PDB entry 8SMM | electron microscopy, 3.20 A resolution | chains A and H of the 3 polymer chains in the assembly

[Chain A]
Molecule: Hyaluronan synthase 1
From: Xenopus laevis
Notes: EC 2.4.1.212
Reference sequence: P13563 (HYAS1_XENLA); numbering as in UniProt (aligned over 1-588)
Amino-acid sequence (601 residues; row label = number of the first residue in the row; numbers below 1 keep their minus sign (Met-12 is residue -12)):
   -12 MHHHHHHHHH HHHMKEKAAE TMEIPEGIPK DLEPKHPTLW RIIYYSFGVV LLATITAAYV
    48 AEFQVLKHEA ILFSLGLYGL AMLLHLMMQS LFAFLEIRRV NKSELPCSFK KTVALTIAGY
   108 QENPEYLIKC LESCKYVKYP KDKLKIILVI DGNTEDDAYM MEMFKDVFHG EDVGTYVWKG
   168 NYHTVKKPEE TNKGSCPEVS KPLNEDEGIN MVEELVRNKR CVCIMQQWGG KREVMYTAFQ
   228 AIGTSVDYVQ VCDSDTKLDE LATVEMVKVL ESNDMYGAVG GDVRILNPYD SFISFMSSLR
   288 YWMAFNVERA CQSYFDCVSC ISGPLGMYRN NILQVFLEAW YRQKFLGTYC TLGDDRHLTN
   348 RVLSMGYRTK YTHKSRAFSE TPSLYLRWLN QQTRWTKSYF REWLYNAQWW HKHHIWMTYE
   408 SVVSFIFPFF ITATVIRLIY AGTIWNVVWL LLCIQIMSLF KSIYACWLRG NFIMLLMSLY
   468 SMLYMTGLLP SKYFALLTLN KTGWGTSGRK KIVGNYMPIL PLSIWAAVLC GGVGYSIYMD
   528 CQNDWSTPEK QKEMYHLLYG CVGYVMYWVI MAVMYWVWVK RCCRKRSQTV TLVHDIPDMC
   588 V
Disordered / not traced: -12 to 14, 172-193, 332-339, 487-502, 569-588
Sequence notes: expression tag (-12 to 0)
From the paper describing this entry:
  - mutagenesis - H72A, H72F, R287A (about 15%), R296A, C307A, C307S, K448A, K448R, W491F, T493A (about 20-25%), T493S (about 20-25%): decreased catalytic activity
  - mutagenesis - C337A: unchanged catalytic activity
  - mutagenesis - K218A, K218R, R381A, R381K, W491A, R496A: abolished catalytic activity
  - contacts within the chain: Tyr46-Thr421

[Chain H]
Molecule: Fab15 heavy chain
From: Homo sapiens
Amino-acid sequence (234 residues; row label = number of the first residue in the row):
     1 EISEVQLVES GGGLVQPGGS LRLSCAASGF NVSSYYIHWV RQAPGKGLEW VASISSSSGS
    61 TSYADSVKGR FTISADTSKN TAYLQMNSLR AEDTAVYYCA RSGYYWGPYF GGFDYWGQGT
   121 LVTVSSASTK GPSVFPLAPS SKSTSGGTAA LGCLVKDYFP EPVTVSWNSG ALTSGVHTFP
   181 AVLQSSGLYS LSSVVTVPSS SLGTQTYICN VNHKPSNTKV DKKVEPKSCD KTHT
Disordered / not traced: 1-2, 127-234
Cystine bridges: Cys25-Cys99

[Interface between chain A and chain H]
Pairs across the interface (22):
  Asp129(A) - Ser58(H)  hydrogen bond
  Asp129(A) - Ser60(H)
  Asp129(A) - Tyr104(H)
  Asp129(A) - Trp106(H)
  Leu131(A) - Trp106(H)
  Lys132(A) - Trp106(H)
  Gly157(A) - Ser34(H)  hydrogen bond (backbone-side chain)
  Gly157(A) - Tyr35(H)
  Glu158(A) - Ser34(H)
  Glu158(A) - Tyr35(H)
  Asp159(A) - Tyr35(H)
  Arg204(A) - Trp106(H)
  Arg204(A) - Tyr109(H)  hydrogen bond
  Asn205(A) - Trp106(H)
  Asn205(A) - Tyr109(H)
  Lys206(A) - Trp106(H)
  Arg207(A) - Tyr104(H)
  Arg207(A) - Trp106(H)
  Thr231(A) - Pro108(H)
  Ser232(A) - Trp106(H)
  Ser232(A) - Gly107(H)  hydrogen bond (backbone-backbone)
  Ser232(A) - Tyr109(H)
Other interface residues (no listed pair), chain A (15 interface residues in all): Thr99, Lys128, Lys130
Other interface residues (no listed pair), chain H (15 interface residues in all): Ser33, Ser55, Ser57, Gly103, Phe110, Gly111

[In short]
The chain A/chain H interface involves 15 residues from each chain; the contacts include 4 hydrogen bonds.
Polar pairs include Asp129(A)-Ser58(H), Gly157(A)-Ser34(H) and Arg204(A)-Tyr109(H). From the paper: H72A, H72F
and R287A of chain A, among others, reduce catalytic activity; contacts within the chain involving Tyr46(A)
and Thr421(A); 18 substitutions were tested in all.
Chain A is Hyaluronan synthase 1 (Xenopus laevis) and chain H is Fab15 heavy chain (Homo sapiens); the
structure, Xenopus laevis hyaluronan synthase 1, was determined by electron microscopy together with 8SMN,
8SMP, 8SNC, 8SND and 8SNE from the same study.
